8S0F - chains A and D of the 14 polymer chains in the assembly; structure by electron microscopy, 4.10 A resolution (low resolution: residue-level contacts below are approximate; hydrogen-bond / salt-bridge calls are withheld).

Chain A:
Protein: Origin recognition complex subunit 1
From: Homo sapiens
UniProt: Q13415 (ORC1_HUMAN); numbering as in UniProt (aligned over 1-861)
Amino-acid sequence (861 residues; numbered 1 to 861; the number before each row is that of its first residue):
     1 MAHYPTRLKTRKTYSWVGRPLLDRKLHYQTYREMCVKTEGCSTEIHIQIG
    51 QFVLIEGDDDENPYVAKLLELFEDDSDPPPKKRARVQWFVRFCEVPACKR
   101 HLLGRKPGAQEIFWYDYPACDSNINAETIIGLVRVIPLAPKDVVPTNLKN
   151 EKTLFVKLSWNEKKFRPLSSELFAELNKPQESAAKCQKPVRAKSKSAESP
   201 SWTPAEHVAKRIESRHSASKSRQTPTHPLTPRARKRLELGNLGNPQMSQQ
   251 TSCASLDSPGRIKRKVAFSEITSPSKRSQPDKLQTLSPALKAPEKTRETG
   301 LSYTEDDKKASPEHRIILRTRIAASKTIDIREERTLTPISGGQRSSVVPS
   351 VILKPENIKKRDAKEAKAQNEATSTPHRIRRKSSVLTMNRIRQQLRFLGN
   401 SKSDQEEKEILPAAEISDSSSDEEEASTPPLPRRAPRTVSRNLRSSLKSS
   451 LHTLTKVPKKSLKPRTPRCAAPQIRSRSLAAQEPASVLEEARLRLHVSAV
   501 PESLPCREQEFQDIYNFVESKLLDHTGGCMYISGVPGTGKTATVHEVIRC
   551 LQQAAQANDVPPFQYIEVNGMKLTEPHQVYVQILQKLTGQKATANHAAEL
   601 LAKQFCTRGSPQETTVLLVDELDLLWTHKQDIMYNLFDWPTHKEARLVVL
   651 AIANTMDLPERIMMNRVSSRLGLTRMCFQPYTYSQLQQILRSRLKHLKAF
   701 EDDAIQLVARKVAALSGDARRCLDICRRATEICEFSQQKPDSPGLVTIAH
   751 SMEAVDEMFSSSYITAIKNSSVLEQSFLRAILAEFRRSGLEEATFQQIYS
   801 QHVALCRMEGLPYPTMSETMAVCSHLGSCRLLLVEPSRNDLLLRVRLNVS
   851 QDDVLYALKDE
Disordered / not traced: 1-485, 736-746, 861
Metal / ion sites: Mg2+: Thr541 (together with ATP-gamma-S)
Ligand contacts: ATP-gamma-S (AGS; phosphothiophosphoric acid-adenylate ester): Val497, Leu504, Arg507, Val535, Pro536, Gly537, Thr538, Gly539, Lys540, Thr541, Ala542, Glu621, Asn654, Tyr681, Ile689, Arg693, Ala719, Arg720, Leu723
Swiss-Prot annotation at these positions:
  - binding site (ATP): Val500, Gly534 to Ala542, Glu621, Asn654, Arg720
  - binding site (Mg(2+)): Asp620, Glu621
  - site: Glu94 (Histone H4K20me2 binding)
  - modified residue: Ser199 (Phosphoserine), Thr203 (Phosphothreonine), Ser252 (Phosphoserine), Ser255 (Phosphoserine), Ser273 (Phosphoserine), Ser287 (Phosphoserine), Lys326 (N6-acetyllysine), Thr337 (Phosphothreonine), Ser340 (Phosphoserine), Ser417 (Phosphoserine), Ser420 (Phosphoserine), Ser478 (Phosphoserine)

Chain D:
Protein: Origin recognition complex subunit 4
From: Homo sapiens
UniProt: O43929 (ORC4_HUMAN); residues 1-436 here = UniProt positions 1-436
Amino-acid sequence (436 residues; each row starts with the number of its first residue):
     1 MSSRKSKSNSLIHTECLSQVQRILRERFCRQSPHSNLFGVQVQYKHLSEL
    51 LKRTALHGESNSVLIIGPRGSGKTMLINHALKELMEIEEVSENVLQVHLN
   101 GLLQINDKIALKEITRQLNLENVVGDKVFGSFAENLSFLLEALKKGDRTS
   151 SCPVIFILDEFDLFAHHKNQTLLYNLFDISQSAQTPIAVIGLTCRLDILE
   201 LLEKRVKSRFSHRQIHLMNSFGFPQYVKIFKEQLSLPAEFPDKVFAEKWN
   251 ENVQYLSEDRSVQEVLQKHFNISKNLRSLHMLLMLALNRVTASHPFMTAV
   301 DLMEASQLCSMDSKANIVHGLSVLEICLIIAMKHLNDIYEEEPFNFQMVY
   351 NEFQKFVQRKAHSVYNFEKPVVMKAFEHLQQLELIKPMERTSGNSQREYQ
   401 LMKLLLDNTQIMNALQKYPNCPTDVRQWATSSLSWL
Disordered / not traced: 1-12, 140-152, 432-436
Metal / ion sites: Mg2+: Thr74 (together with ATP-gamma-S)
Ligand contacts: ATP-gamma-S (AGS; phosphothiophosphoric acid-adenylate ester): Gln31, Asn36, Leu37, Phe38, Val40, Arg69, Gly70, Ser71, Gly72, Lys73, Thr74, Met75, Glu160, Leu276, Arg277, His280
Swiss-Prot annotation at these positions:
  - binding site (ATP): Gly67 to Thr74
  - modified residue: Lys7 (N6-methyllysine)

Interface between chain A and chain D:
Residue-residue contacts (41; chain A residue first):
  Arg492(A) - Arg53(D)
  His496(A) - Glu59(D)
  Val497(A) - Gln181(D)
  Ser498(A) - Gln181(D)
  Ser498(A) - Ala183(D)
  Asn569(A) - Tyr174(D)
  Met571(A) - Asn169(D)
  Met571(A) - Gln170(D)
  Met571(A) - Thr171(D)
  Met571(A) - Tyr174(D)
  Lys572(A) - Phe132(D)
  Lys572(A) - Asn175(D)
  Lys572(A) - Asp178(D)
  Thr574(A) - Phe132(D)
  Thr574(A) - Lys168(D)
  Glu621(A) - Tyr174(D)
  Glu621(A) - Arg205(D)
  Asp623(A) - Arg205(D)
  Leu624(A) - Arg205(D)
  Asp718(A) - Ser208(D)
  Arg720(A) - Ser208(D)
  Arg720(A) - Arg209(D)
  Arg727(A) - Glu59(D)
  Arg727(A) - Asn61(D)
  Arg727(A) - Arg213(D)
  Arg728(A) - His46(D)
  Glu731(A) - Arg213(D)
  Met758(A) - His212(D)
  Ser762(A) - His216(D)
  Asn769(A) - Lys274(D)
  Leu773(A) - Asn271(D)
  Met816(A) - Gln410(D)
  Ser817(A) - Asp312(D)
  Glu818(A) - Ile272(D)
  Ser828(A) - Cys194(D)
  Cys829(A) - Cys194(D)
  Cys829(A) - Leu196(D)
  Arg830(A) - Arg195(D)
  Arg830(A) - Asp197(D)
  Asp840(A) - Lys314(D)
  Leu842(A) - Lys403(D)
Other interface residues (no listed pair), chain A (41 interface residues in all): Asn654, Arg721, Asp724, Tyr763, Ala766, Ser771, Tyr813, Val822, His825, Leu831, Asn839, Leu841, Asn848
Other interface residues (no listed pair), chain D (42 interface residues in all): Ser60, Pro68, Ser182, Glu200, Met218, Ser220, Ser313, Lys386, Leu405, Leu406, Thr409

Overview:
41 residues of chain A and 42 residues of chain D are in contact. Bound to chain A: ATP-gamma-S. Bound to
chain D: ATP-gamma-S. UniProt lists 13 ATP-binding residues and Mg2+-binding residues Asp620(A) and Glu621(A)
on chain A; 8 ATP-binding residues on chain D.
Here chain A is Origin recognition complex subunit 1 and chain D is Origin recognition complex subunit 4, both
from Homo sapiens. Entry 8S0F (H. sapiens OC1M bound to double stranded DNA) was determined by electron
microscopy, deposited together with 8S09, 8S0A, 8S0B, 8S0C, 8S0D and 8S0E.
